3D1F - chains A and P of the 4 polymer chains in the assembly; structure by X-ray diffraction, 2.00 A resolution.

== Chain A ==
Protein: DNA polymerase III subunit beta
From: Escherichia coli
Notes: EC 2.7.7.7
UniProt: P0A988 (DPO3B_ECOLI); residue numbers follow UniProt; this construct covers 1-366
Amino-acid sequence (366 residues; numbered 1 to 366; the number before each row is that of its first residue):
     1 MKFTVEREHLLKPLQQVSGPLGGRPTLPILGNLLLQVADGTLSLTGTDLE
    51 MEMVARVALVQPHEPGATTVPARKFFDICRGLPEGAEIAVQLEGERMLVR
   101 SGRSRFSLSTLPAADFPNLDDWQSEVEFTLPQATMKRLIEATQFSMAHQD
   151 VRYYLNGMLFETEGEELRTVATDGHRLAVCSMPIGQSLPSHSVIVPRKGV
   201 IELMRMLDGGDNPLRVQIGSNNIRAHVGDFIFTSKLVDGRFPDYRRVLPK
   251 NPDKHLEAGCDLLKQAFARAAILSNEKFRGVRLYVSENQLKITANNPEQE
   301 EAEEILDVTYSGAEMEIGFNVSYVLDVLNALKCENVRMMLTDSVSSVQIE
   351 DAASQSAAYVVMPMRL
Swiss-Prot annotation at these positions:
  - binding site (DNA): R24, R73, Q149, Y153, Y154

== Chain P ==
Protein: Nonapeptide from polymerase III C-terminal
Amino-acid sequence (9 residues; each row starts with the number of its first residue):
     2 SEQVELEFD

== Interface between chain A and chain P ==
Residue-residue contacts - 30 pairs, chain A then chain P:
  T172(A) - L7(P)
  T172(A) - F9(P)
  G174(A) - E6(P)
  G174(A) - L7(P)  hydrogen bond (backbone-backbone)
  H175(A) - Q4(P)
  H175(A) - E6(P)  salt bridge
  R176(A) - L7(P)
  L177(A) - F9(P)  hydrophobic
  P242(A) - F9(P)  hydrophobic
  D243(A) - F9(P)
  R246(A) - E8(P)
  R246(A) - F9(P)
  V247(A) - L7(P)  hydrophobic
  V247(A) - E8(P)
  V247(A) - F9(P)  hydrophobic
  F278(A) - E3(P)
  Y323(A) - Q4(P)
  V344(A) - V5(P)
  V360(A) - L7(P)  hydrophobic
  M362(A) - Q4(P)
  M362(A) - V5(P)
  M362(A) - E6(P)
  M362(A) - L7(P)  hydrophobic
  P363(A) - Q4(P)
  P363(A) - V5(P)  hydrogen bond (backbone-backbone)
  M364(A) - E3(P)
  M364(A) - Q4(P)
  R365(A) - S2(P)
  R365(A) - E3(P)  hydrogen bond (backbone-backbone)
  R365(A) - V5(P)
Other interface residues (no listed pair), chain A (20 interface residues in all): N320, S346, L366
Interface features reported in the paper:
  - pairs named by the authors: E3(P)-R365(A) (backbone contact), E8(P)-S346(A) (water-mediated contact)
  - interface residues, chain A: T172(A), P242(A), R246(A), V247(A), S346(A), M362(A), R365(A)
  - interface residues, chain P: Q4(P), V5(P), E6(P), L7(P), F9(P)

== In short ==
The interface between chain A and chain P involves 20 residues on one side and 8 on the other, with 3 hydrogen
bonds and 1 salt bridge. Among the polar pairs are H175(A)-E6(P), G174(A)-L7(P) and P363(A)-V5(P). The paper
describes a backbone contact between E3(P) and R365(A); a water-mediated contact between E8(P) and S346(A).
The paper reports interface residues T172(A), P242(A) and Q4(P) among others.
Chain A is DNA polymerase III subunit beta (Escherichia coli) and chain P is Nonapeptide from polymerase III
C-terminal; the structure, Crystal structure of E. coli sliding clamp (beta) bound to a polymerase III
peptide, was determined by X-ray diffraction, deposited together with 3D1E and 3D1G.
